8WFN - chains A and B of the 8 polymer chains in the assembly; structure by electron microscopy, 4.48 A resolution (low resolution: residue-level contacts below are approximate; hydrogen-bond / salt-bridge calls are withheld).

# Chain A (and B)
Protein: SIR2-like domain-containing protein
Organism: Bacillus subtilis
Notes: chain B of this document is another copy of the same molecule, construct and numbering; everything in this record applies to it too
Sequence (1005 residues; numbered 1 to 1005; the number before each row is that of its first residue):
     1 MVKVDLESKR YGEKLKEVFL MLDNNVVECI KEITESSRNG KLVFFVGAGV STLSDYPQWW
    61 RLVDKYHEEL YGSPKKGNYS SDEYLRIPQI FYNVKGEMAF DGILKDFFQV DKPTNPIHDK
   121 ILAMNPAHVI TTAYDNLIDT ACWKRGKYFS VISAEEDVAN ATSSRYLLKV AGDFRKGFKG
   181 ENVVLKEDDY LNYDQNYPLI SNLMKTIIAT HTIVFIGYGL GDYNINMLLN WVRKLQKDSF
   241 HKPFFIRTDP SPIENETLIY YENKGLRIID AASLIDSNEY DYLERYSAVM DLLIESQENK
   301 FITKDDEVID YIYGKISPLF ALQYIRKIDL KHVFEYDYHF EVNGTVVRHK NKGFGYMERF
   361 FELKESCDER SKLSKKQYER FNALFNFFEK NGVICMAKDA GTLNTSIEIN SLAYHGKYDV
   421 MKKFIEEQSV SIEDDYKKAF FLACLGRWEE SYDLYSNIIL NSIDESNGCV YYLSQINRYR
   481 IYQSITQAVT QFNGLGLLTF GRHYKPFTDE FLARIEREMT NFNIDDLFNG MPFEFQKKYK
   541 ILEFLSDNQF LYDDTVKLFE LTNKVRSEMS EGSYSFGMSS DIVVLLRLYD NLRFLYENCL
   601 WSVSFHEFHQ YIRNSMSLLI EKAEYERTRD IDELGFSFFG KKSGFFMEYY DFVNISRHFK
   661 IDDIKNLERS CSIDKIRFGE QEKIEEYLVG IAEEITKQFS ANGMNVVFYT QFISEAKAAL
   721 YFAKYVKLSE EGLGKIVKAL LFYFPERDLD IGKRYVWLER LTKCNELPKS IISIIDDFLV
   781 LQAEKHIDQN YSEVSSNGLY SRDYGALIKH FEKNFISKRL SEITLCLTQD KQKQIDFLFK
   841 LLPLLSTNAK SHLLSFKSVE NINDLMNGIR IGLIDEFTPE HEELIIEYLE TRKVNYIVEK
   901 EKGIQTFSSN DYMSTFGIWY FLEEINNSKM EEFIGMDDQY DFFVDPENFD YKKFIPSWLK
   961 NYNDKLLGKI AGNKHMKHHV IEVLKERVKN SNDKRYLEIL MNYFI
Not modelled in the structure: 1-22, 73-79, 161-164, 270-278 (chain B: 1-21, 547, 639-641, 831, 844-846)

# Chain A / chain B interface
Residue-residue contacts (86):
  Ala-123(A) with Asn-521(B)
  Trp-143(A) with Ile-463(B); Tyr-471(B)
  Lys-144(A) with Gln-475(B); Arg-478(B)
  Arg-145(A) with Tyr-471(B); Thr-520(B); Asn-521(B)
  Gly-146(A) with Tyr-471(B); Gly-530(B)
  Lys-147(A) with Gly-530(B)
  Tyr-148(A) with Gly-530(B); Pro-532(B)
  Glu-156(A) with Ser-239(B)
  Ala-159(A) with Ser-239(B); His-241(B)
  Pro-198(A) with Leu-235(B)
  Asn-202(A) with Asn-202(B); Lys-205(B)
  Leu-203(A) with Thr-206(B)
  Lys-205(A) with Asn-202(B)
  Thr-206(A) with Asn-202(B); Leu-203(B); Thr-206(B)
  Ala-209(A) with Leu-199(B)
  Thr-210(A) with Tyr-166(B)
  Leu-235(A) with Pro-198(B)
  Ser-239(A) with Glu-156(B); Ala-159(B)
  His-241(A) with Ala-159(B)
  Ile-459(A) with Lys-144(B)
  Leu-460(A) with Lys-144(B)
  Ile-463(A) with Trp-143(B); Lys-144(B)
  Tyr-471(A) with Trp-143(B); Gly-146(B)
  Gln-475(A) with Gly-146(B)
  Arg-478(A) with Lys-144(B)
  Arg-517(A) with Pro-116(B)
  Glu-518(A) with Arg-145(B)
  Thr-520(A) with Arg-145(B)
  Asn-521(A) with Ala-123(B); Arg-145(B)
  Phe-522(A) with Arg-145(B)
  Asp-526(A) with Lys-147(B)
  Gly-530(A) with Tyr-148(B)
  Pro-532(A) with Tyr-148(B)
  Phe-533(A) with Thr-162(B)
  Gln-549(A) with Asp-553(B)
  Tyr-552(A) with Val-556(B)
  Thr-555(A) with Phe-559(B)
  Val-556(A) with Tyr-552(B); Thr-555(B); Val-556(B)
  Leu-558(A) with Phe-559(B)
  Phe-559(A) with Phe-559(B); Asn-614(B)
  Asn-563(A) with Gln-610(B); Asn-614(B)
  Arg-566(A) with Arg-566(B)
  Ser-567(A) with Asn-666(B)
  Ser-570(A) with Asn-666(B); Arg-669(B)
  Glu-571(A) with Arg-669(B)
  Asn-614(A) with Phe-559(B); Asn-563(B)
  Thr-628(A) with Arg-987(B); Asn-990(B)
  Asp-630(A) with Pro-956(B); Arg-987(B)
  Asp-632(A) with Ile-955(B); Ser-957(B)
  Asn-666(A) with Ser-567(B); Ser-570(B); Glu-571(B)
  Arg-669(A) with Ser-570(B); Glu-571(B)
  Lys-985(A) with Ile-1005(B)
  Arg-987(A) with Asp-630(B)
  Lys-989(A) with Lys-994(B)
  Asn-990(A) with Thr-628(B)
  Lys-994(A) with Val-988(B); Lys-989(B); Ser-991(B)
  Leu-997(A) with Val-988(B)
  Met-1001(A) with Lys-985(B)
Also at the interface, not in a pair above, chain A (69 interface residues in all): Lys-41, Glu-155, Val-158, Leu-199, Asp-238, Ser-456, Met-531, Asp-663, Lys-675, Ile-955, Ile-1005
Also at the interface, not in a pair above, chain B (69 interface residues in all): Asp-119, Glu-155, Ser-163, Ala-209, Thr-210, Trp-231, Gln-236, Leu-460, Ser-462, Ile-631, Asp-663, Glu-998, Met-1001

# Summary
The chain A/chain B interface involves 69 residues from each chain.
Chain A and chain B are both SIR2-like domain-containing protein (Bacillus subtilis); the structure, Cryo-EM
structure of DSR2-TTP, was determined by electron microscopy.
